PDB entry 1R56 | X-ray diffraction, 2.30 A resolution | chains A and D of the 4 polymer chains in the assembly

Chain A (and D):
Molecule: Uricase
Organism: Aspergillus flavus
Notes: EC 1.7.3.3; chain D of this document is another copy of the same molecule, construct and numbering; everything in this record applies to it too
UniProt: Q00511 (URIC_ASPFL); numbering as in UniProt (aligned over 1-301)
Sequence (301 residues; numbered 1 to 301; the number before each row is that of its first residue):
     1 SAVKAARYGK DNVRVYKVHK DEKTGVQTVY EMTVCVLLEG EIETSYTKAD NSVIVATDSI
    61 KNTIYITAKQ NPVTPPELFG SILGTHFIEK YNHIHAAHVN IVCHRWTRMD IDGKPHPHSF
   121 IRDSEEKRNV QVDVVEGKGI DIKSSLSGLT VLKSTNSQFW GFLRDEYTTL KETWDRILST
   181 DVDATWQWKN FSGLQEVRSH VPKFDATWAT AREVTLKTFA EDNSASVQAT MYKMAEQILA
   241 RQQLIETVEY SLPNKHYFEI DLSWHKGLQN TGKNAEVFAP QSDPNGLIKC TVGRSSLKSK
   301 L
Not modelled in the structure: 296-301
Modified / non-standard residues: S1 (n-acetyl-serine; SAC)
Construct notes: modified residue (1)

Chain A / chain D interface:
Pairs across the interface - 12 pairs, chain A then chain D:
  E166(A) with W264(D); H265(D), hydrogen bond (backbone-side chain)
  Y167(A) with W264(D); H265(D)
  T169(A) with W264(D)
  W264(A) with E166(D); Y167(D); T169(D)
  H265(A) with E166(D), hydrogen bond (side chain-backbone); Y167(D)
  S282(A) with D283(D), hydrogen bond
  D283(A) with S282(D), hydrogen bond
Also at the interface, not in a pair above, chain A (8 interface residues in all): T168
Also at the interface, not in a pair above, chain D (9 interface residues in all): T168, K266

In short:
8 residues of chain A and 9 residues of chain D are in contact; the contacts include 4 hydrogen bonds. Polar
contacts include E166(A)-H265(D) and S282(A)-D283(D).
Both chains are Uricase (Aspergillus flavus). Entry 1R56 (Uncomplexed urate oxidase from aspergillus flavus)
was determined by X-ray diffraction (same publication as 1R4S, 1R4U and 1R51).
